8C0V - chains B and C of the 7 polymer chains in the assembly; structure by electron microscopy, 4.10 A resolution (low resolution: residue-level contacts below are approximate; hydrogen-bond / salt-bridge calls are withheld).

== Chain B ==
Name: Peroxisomal ATPase PEX6
Organism: Saccharomyces cerevisiae
Notes: EC 3.6.4.-
Reference sequence: P33760 (PEX6_YEAST); numbering as in UniProt (aligned over 1-1030)
Chain sequence (1030 residues; numbered 1 to 1030; the number before each row is that of its first residue):
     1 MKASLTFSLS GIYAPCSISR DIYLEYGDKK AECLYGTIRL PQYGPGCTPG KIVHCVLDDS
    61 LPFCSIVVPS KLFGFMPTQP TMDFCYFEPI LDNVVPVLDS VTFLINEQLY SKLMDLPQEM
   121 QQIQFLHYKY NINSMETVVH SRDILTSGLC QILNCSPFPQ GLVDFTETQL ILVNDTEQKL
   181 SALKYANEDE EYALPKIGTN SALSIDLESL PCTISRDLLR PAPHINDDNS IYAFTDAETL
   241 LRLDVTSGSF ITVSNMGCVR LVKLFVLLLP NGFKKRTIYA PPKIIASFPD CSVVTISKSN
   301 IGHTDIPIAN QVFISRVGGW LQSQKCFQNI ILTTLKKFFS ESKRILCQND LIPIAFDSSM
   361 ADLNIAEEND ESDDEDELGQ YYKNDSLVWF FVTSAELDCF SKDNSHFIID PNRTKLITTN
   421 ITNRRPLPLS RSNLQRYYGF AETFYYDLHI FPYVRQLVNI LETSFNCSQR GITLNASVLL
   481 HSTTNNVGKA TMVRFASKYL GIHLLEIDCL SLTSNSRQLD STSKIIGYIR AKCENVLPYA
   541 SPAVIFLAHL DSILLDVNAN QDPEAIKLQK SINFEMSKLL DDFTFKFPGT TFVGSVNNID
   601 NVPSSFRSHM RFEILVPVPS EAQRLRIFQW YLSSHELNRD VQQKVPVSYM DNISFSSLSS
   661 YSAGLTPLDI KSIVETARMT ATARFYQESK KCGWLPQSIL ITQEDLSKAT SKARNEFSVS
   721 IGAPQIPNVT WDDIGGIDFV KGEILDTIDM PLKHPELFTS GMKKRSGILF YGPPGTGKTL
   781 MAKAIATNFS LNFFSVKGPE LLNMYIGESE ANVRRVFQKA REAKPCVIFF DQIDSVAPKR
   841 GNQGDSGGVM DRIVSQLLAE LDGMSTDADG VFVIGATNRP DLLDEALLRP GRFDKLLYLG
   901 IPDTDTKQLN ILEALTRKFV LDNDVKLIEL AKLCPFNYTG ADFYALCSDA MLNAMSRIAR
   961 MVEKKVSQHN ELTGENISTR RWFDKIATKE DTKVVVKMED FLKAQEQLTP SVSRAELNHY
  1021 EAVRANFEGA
Construct notes: engineered mutation Gln832 (Glu in P33760)
Residues lining bound ligands:
  - ATP (adenosine-5'-triphosphate), molecule 1: Phe444, Tyr446, Asn485, Asn486, Val487, Gly488, Lys489, Ala490, Thr491, His549, Asn597, Ile627, Tyr631, Pro667, Lys671
  - ATP, molecule 2: Asp733, Ile734, Ile737, Pro773, Pro774, Gly775, Thr776, Gly777, Lys778, Thr779, Leu780, Gln832, Asn878, Ile911, Leu915, Gly940, Ala941, Tyr944
  - ATP, molecule 3: Lys763, Asp862, Ala886, Arg889, Arg892
UniProt features mapped onto this chain:
  - binding site (ATP): Gly772 to Thr779
From the paper describing this entry:
  - mutagenesis - E832Q: decreased catalytic activity
  - binding site for ATP: Lys489, Thr491, His549, Lys671, Arg889, Arg892
  - mutagenesis - R889K: decreased catalytic activity (citing earlier work)
  - binding site for unknown peptide: Tyr805

== Chain C ==
Name: Peroxisomal ATPase PEX1
Organism: Saccharomyces cerevisiae
Notes: EC 3.6.4.-
Reference sequence: P24004 (PEX1_YEAST); residues 201-1023 here = UniProt positions 201-1023
Chain sequence (823 residues; each row starts with the number of its first residue):
   201 TILKNGAIQL LKKVILRSTV CKMDFPKDNL FVVYISDGAQ LPSQKGYASI VKCSLRQSKK
   261 SDSDNKSVGI PSKKIGVFIK CDSQIPENHI ALSSHLWDAF FTHPMNGAKI KLEFLQMNQA
   321 NIISGRNATV NIKYFGKDVP TKSGDQYSKL LGGSLLTNNL ILPTEQIIIE IKKGESEQQL
   381 CNLNEISNES VQWKVTQMGK EEVKDIIERH LPKHYHVKET GEVSRTSKDE DDFITVNSIK
   441 KEMVNYLTSP IIATPAIILD GKQGIGKTRL LKELINEVEK DHHIFVKYAD CETLHETSNL
   501 DKTQKLIMEW CSFCYWYGPS LIVLDNVEAL FGKPQANDGD PSNNGQWDNA SKLLNFFINQ
   561 VTKIFNKDNK RIRVLFSGKQ KTQINPLLFD KHFVSETWSL RAPDKHARAK LLEYFFSKNQ
   621 IMKLNRDLQF SDLSLETEGF SPLDLEIFTE KIFYDLQLER DCDNVVTREL FSKSLSAFTP
   681 SALRGVKLTK ETNIKWGDIG ALANAKDVLL ETLEWPTKYE PIFVNCPLRL RSGILLYGYP
   741 GCGKTLLASA VAQQCGLNFI SVKGPEILNK FIGASEQNIR ELFERAQSVK PCILFFDEFD
   801 SIAPKRGHDS TGVTDRVVNQ LLTQMDGAEG LDGVYILAAT SRPDLIDSAL LRPGRLDKSV
   861 ICNIPTESER LDILQAIVNS KDKDTGQKKF ALEKNADLKL IAEKTAGFSG ADLQGLCYNA
   921 YLKSVHRWLS AADQSEVVPG NDNIEYFSIN EHGRREENRL RLKTLLQQDV VHETKTSTSA
   981 ASELTAVVTI NDLLEACQET KPSISTSELV KLRGIYDRFQ KDR
Unresolved in the structure: 1022-1023
Metal / ion sites: Mg2+ site 1: Thr468 (together with ATP); Mg2+ site 2: Thr745 (together with ATP)
Residues lining bound ligands:
  - ATP (adenosine-5'-triphosphate), molecule 1: Asp432, Phe433, Ile434, Val436, Lys462, Gln463, Gly464, Ile465, Gly466, Lys467, Thr468, Arg469, Asp525, Asn526, Leu611, Tyr614, Phe615, Pro642
  - ATP, molecule 2: Asp698, Ile699, Gly700, Pro740, Gly741, Cys742, Gly743, Lys744, Thr745, Leu746, Ile873, Gly910, Ala911
  - ATP, molecule 3: Leu822, Asp826, Ala849, Arg852, Arg855
UniProt features mapped onto this chain:
  - binding site (ATP): Gly461 to Thr468, Gly738 to Thr745
From the paper describing this entry:
  - binding site for ATP: Lys467, Thr468, Asn526, Lys591, Arg852, Arg855
  - mutagenesis - R852K: abolished catalytic activity (citing earlier work)
  - binding site for unknown peptide: Phe771

== How chain B and chain C interact ==
Pairs across the interface (119):
  Asn329(B) - Arg256(C)
  Asp357(B) - Tyr515(C)
  Ser359(B) - Tyr515(C)
  Ser359(B) - Gln560(C)
  Ser359(B) - Ile564(C)
  Ala361(B) - Arg256(C)
  Asp362(B) - Ser254(C)
  Asp362(B) - Leu255(C)
  Asp362(B) - Arg256(C)
  Asp362(B) - Met508(C)
  Leu363(B) - Ser512(C)
  Leu363(B) - Trp516(C)
  Asn364(B) - Ser254(C)
  Asn364(B) - Leu255(C)
  Asn364(B) - Arg256(C)
  Ile365(B) - Val251(C)
  Ile365(B) - Lys252(C)
  Ala366(B) - Val251(C)
  Ser372(B) - Lys213(C)
  Ser372(B) - Lys311(C)
  Asp374(B) - Lys213(C)
  Tyr381(B) - Ile215(C)
  Tyr381(B) - Leu216(C)
  Tyr381(B) - Lys309(C)
  Tyr381(B) - Arg571(C)
  Tyr382(B) - Tyr515(C)
  Lys383(B) - Lys567(C)
  Asn485(B) - Asp590(C)
  Asn486(B) - Asp590(C)
  Cys509(B) - Trp547(C)
  Cys509(B) - Lys552(C)
  Leu510(B) - Gln504(C)
  Leu510(B) - Phe556(C)
  Ser511(B) - Lys552(C)
  Ser514(B) - Lys552(C)
  Asn515(B) - Asn549(C)
  His549(B) - Trp547(C)
  Asp551(B) - Asn543(C)
  Ser552(B) - Trp547(C)
  Leu555(B) - Asn544(C)
  Asn598(B) - Asn543(C)
  Asn601(B) - Asn543(C)
  Arg639(B) - Asn566(C)
  Asp640(B) - Asn566(C)
  Asp640(B) - Lys567(C)
  Asp640(B) - Asp568(C)
  Asp640(B) - Asn569(C)
  Gln643(B) - Pro450(C)
  Leu668(B) - Asp590(C)
  Leu668(B) - Lys591(C)
  Asp669(B) - His592(C)
  Lys671(B) - Asn566(C)
  Ser672(B) - His592(C)
  Glu675(B) - Ala453(C)
  Glu675(B) - Phe565(C)
  Arg678(B) - Asn569(C)
  Met679(B) - Tyr446(C)
  Met679(B) - Ile452(C)
  Met679(B) - Ala453(C)
  Thr682(B) - Ile451(C)
  Tyr686(B) - Pro450(C)
  Glu716(B) - His592(C)
  Glu716(B) - Ser595(C)
  Ile726(B) - Ala828(C)
  Pro727(B) - Ala828(C)
  Gly775(B) - Arg852(C)
  Thr779(B) - Asp826(C)
  Thr779(B) - Ala828(C)
  Lys783(B) - Ala828(C)
  Ser795(B) - Glu829(C)
  Lys797(B) - Gln820(C)
  Lys797(B) - Thr823(C)
  Lys797(B) - Glu829(C)
  Gly798(B) - Thr823(C)
  Pro799(B) - Glu776(C)
  Pro799(B) - Arg816(C)
  Pro799(B) - Gln820(C)
  Leu802(B) - Ile772(C)
  Asn803(B) - Ile772(C)
  Met804(B) - Phe771(C)
  Met804(B) - Ile772(C)
  Gln832(B) - Leu822(C)
  Ser835(B) - Asn819(C)
  Gly844(B) - Ser810(C)
  Asp845(B) - Ser810(C)
  Met850(B) - Arg816(C)
  Asn878(B) - Arg806(C)
  Asn878(B) - Ala849(C)
  Arg879(B) - Arg806(C)
  Arg879(B) - Gly807(C)
  Arg879(B) - His808(C)
  Leu882(B) - His808(C)
  Leu882(B) - Asp809(C)
  Lys918(B) - Pro727(C)
  Tyr944(B) - Leu728(C)
  Tyr944(B) - Arg729(C)
  Ala945(B) - Pro853(C)
  Ser948(B) - Arg731(C)
  Met951(B) - Cys726(C)
  Leu952(B) - Arg731(C)
  Met955(B) - Ile722(C)
  Met955(B) - Phe723(C)
  Ser956(B) - Trp715(C)
  Glu963(B) - Tyr719(C)
  Arg980(B) - Leu635(C)
  Arg981(B) - Gln629(C)
  Arg981(B) - Ser631(C)
  Phe983(B) - Ile722(C)
  Asp984(B) - Ser631(C)
  Thr992(B) - Asn725(C)
  Lys993(B) - Asn725(C)
  Val994(B) - Asn725(C)
  Thr1009(B) - Asp1017(C)
  Pro1010(B) - Lys1021(C)
  Ser1011(B) - Arg852(C)
  Ser1011(B) - Pro853(C)
  Arg1014(B) - Lys1021(C)
  Glu1016(B) - Ser848(C)
  His1019(B) - His808(C)
Also at the interface, not in a pair above, chain B (105 interface residues in all): Ser358, Met360, Asp373, Leu378, Asp385, Leu512, Val641, Thr676, Pro724, Pro774, Phe793, Glu800, Phe829, Asp831, Asp834, Ala941, Asp942, Cys947, Asp949, Ala959, Thr979, Ser1013, Ala1015
Also at the interface, not in a pair above, chain C (92 interface residues in all): Arg217, Gln257, Asp501, Phe513, Lys563, Val594, Glu596, Asp632, Glu711, Lys718, Pro721, Gly773, Ala774, Thr811, Asp815, Gln824, Gly827, Gly854, Arg1018
Interface features reported in the paper:
  - residue pairs: Met804(B)-Phe771(C)
  - interface residues, chain B: Met679(B)
  - interface residues, chain C: His592(C)

== In short ==
105 residues of chain B face 92 of chain C across their interface. The authors report a contact between
Met804(B) and Phe771(C). One ATP molecule is bound between chain B and chain C. The paper reports a binding
site for ATP at Lys489(B), Thr491(B) and Lys467(C) among others; E832Q and R889K of chain B reduce catalytic
activity.
Here chain B is Peroxisomal ATPase PEX6 and chain C is Peroxisomal ATPase PEX1, both from Saccharomyces
cerevisiae. Entry 8C0V (Structure of the peroxisomal Pex1/Pex6 ATPase complex bound to a substrate in single
seam state) was determined by electron microscopy together with 8C0W from the same study.
